PDB entry 5N9J | X-ray diffraction, 3.40 A resolution | chains A and C of the 15 polymer chains in the assembly

# Chain A
Protein: Mediator of RNA polymerase II transcription subunit 14
From: Schizosaccharomyces pombe
UniProt: Q9P7Y4 (MED14_SCHPO); residues 2-580 here = UniProt positions 2-580
Sequence (591 residues; numbered -10 to 580; the number before each row is that of its first residue; numbers below 1 keep their minus sign (Met-10 is residue -10)):
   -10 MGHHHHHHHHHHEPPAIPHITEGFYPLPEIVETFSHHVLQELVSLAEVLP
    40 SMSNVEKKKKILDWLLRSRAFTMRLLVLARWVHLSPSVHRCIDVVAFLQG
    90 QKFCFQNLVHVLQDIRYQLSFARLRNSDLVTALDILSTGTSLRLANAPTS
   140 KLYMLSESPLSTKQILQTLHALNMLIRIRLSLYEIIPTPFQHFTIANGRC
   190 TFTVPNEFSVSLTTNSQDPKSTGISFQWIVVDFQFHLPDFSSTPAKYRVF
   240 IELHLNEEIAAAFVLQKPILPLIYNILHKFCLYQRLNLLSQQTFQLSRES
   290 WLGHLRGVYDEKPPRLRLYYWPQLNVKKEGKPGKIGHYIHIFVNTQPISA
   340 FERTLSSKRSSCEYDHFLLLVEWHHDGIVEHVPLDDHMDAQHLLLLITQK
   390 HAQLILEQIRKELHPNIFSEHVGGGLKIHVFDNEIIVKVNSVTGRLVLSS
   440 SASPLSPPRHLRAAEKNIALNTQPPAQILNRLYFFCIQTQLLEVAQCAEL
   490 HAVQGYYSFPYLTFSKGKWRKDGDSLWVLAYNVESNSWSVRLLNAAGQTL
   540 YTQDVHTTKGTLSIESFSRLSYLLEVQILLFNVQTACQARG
Not modelled in the structure: -10 to 1, 316-324, 577-580
Differences from the reference sequence: initiating methionine (-10); expression tag (-9 to 1)

# Chain C
Protein: Mediator of RNA polymerase II transcription subunit 19
From: Schizosaccharomyces pombe
UniProt: Q9Y7N2 (MED19_SCHPO); numbering as in UniProt (aligned over 1-138)
Sequence (138 residues; row label = number of the first residue in the row):
     1 MAQAPEYHYVGSVDYQPTRPSAHQNLIELYGLTELAKKVGRVDEFGNKRK
    51 MRRSYKAYIQDLPGYNEILRDNTIKQWLTNPIREEVPIDIEFLHHVFSVE
   101 PGIIPGFNPKVFGLEDDVVMGNVSRDSSQPRSPSRRKK
Not modelled in the structure: 1-4, 116-138

# Chain A / chain C interface
Residue-residue contacts (68):
  Pro4(A) - Pro20(C)  hydrophobic
  Pro4(A) - Leu29(C)
  Pro4(A) - Tyr30(C)  hydrogen bond (backbone-side chain)
  Ala5(A) - Pro20(C)
  Tyr14(A) - Leu78(C)  hydrophobic
  Ile19(A) - Leu78(C)  hydrophobic
  Thr22(A) - Trp77(C)
  Thr22(A) - Leu78(C)
  Thr22(A) - Pro81(C)
  Phe23(A) - Trp77(C)  hydrophobic
  His25(A) - Ile82(C)
  His25(A) - Arg83(C)
  His25(A) - Glu84(C)  hydrogen bond (side chain-backbone)
  His25(A) - Glu85(C)
  His25(A) - Val86(C)
  His26(A) - Trp77(C)  hydrogen bond
  His26(A) - Asn80(C)
  Leu28(A) - Val86(C)  hydrophobic
  Gln29(A) - Ile82(C)
  Gln29(A) - Arg83(C)  hydrogen bond
  Gln29(A) - Val86(C)
  Glu30(A) - Trp77(C)
  Leu31(A) - Leu93(C)  hydrophobic
  Leu31(A) - Phe97(C)  hydrophobic
  Val32(A) - Pro87(C)
  Ala35(A) - Phe92(C)
  Ala35(A) - Val96(C)
  Leu38(A) - Val96(C)  hydrophobic
  Pro39(A) - Val96(C)  hydrophobic
  Asn43(A) - Val99(C)
  Asn43(A) - Glu100(C)  hydrogen bond (side chain-backbone)
  Val44(A) - Ile104(C)
  Val44(A) - Pro105(C)
  Lys47(A) - Val99(C)
  Lys47(A) - Glu100(C)  hydrogen bond (side chain-backbone)
  Lys47(A) - Pro101(C)  hydrogen bond (side chain-backbone)
  Lys47(A) - Gly102(C)  hydrogen bond (side chain-backbone)
  Ile50(A) - Phe97(C)  hydrophobic
  Leu51(A) - Phe107(C)  hydrophobic
  Leu55(A) - Val111(C)  hydrophobic
  Arg58(A) - Pro63(C)  hydrogen bond (side chain-backbone)
  Arg58(A) - Asn66(C)  hydrogen bond
  Ala59(A) - Leu69(C)  hydrophobic
  Phe60(A) - Asp71(C)
  Phe60(A) - Thr73(C)
  Phe60(A) - Trp77(C)  hydrophobic
  Met62(A) - Leu62(C)  hydrophobic
  Met62(A) - Asn66(C)
  Arg63(A) - Tyr55(C)
  Arg63(A) - Leu69(C)  hydrogen bond (side chain-backbone)
  Arg63(A) - Arg70(C)
  Arg63(A) - Asp71(C)
  Leu65(A) - Leu62(C)  hydrophobic
  Val66(A) - Tyr55(C)  hydrophobic
  Val66(A) - Tyr58(C)  hydrophobic
  Arg69(A) - Tyr58(C)
  Arg69(A) - Asp61(C)  salt bridge
  His72(A) - Lys38(C)
  Leu73(A) - Leu35(C)  hydrophobic
  Leu73(A) - Val39(C)  hydrophobic
  Ser76(A) - Leu35(C)
  Arg79(A) - Tyr30(C)  hydrogen bond (side chain-backbone)
  Arg79(A) - Gly31(C)  hydrogen bond (side chain-backbone)
  Cys80(A) - Leu32(C)  hydrophobic
  Cys80(A) - Leu35(C)  hydrophobic
  Val83(A) - Leu26(C)  hydrophobic
  Phe86(A) - Pro20(C)
  Leu87(A) - Leu26(C)  hydrophobic
Interface residues without a listed pair, chain A (48 interface residues in all): Glu2, Pro3, Ile6, Val27, Lys46, Lys48, Arg56, Trp70, Val77, Gln90
Interface residues without a listed pair, chain C (45 interface residues in all): Thr18, Arg19, Ala22, Ile103

# In short
The interface between chain A and chain C involves 48 residues on one side and 45 on the other; the contacts
include 13 hydrogen bonds and 1 salt bridge. Polar contacts include Arg69(A)-Asp61(C), Pro4(A)-Tyr30(C) and
His25(A)-Glu84(C).
Chain A is Mediator of RNA polymerase II transcription subunit 14 and chain C is Mediator of RNA polymerase II
transcription subunit 19, both from Schizosaccharomyces pombe; the structure, Core Mediator of transcriptional
regulation, was determined by X-ray diffraction.
